PDB entry 9BE5 | electron microscopy, 3.30 A resolution | chains G and J of the 10 polymer chains in the assembly

== Chain G ==
Name: Histone H2A type 1-B/E
From: Homo sapiens
UniProtKB: P04908 (H2A1B_HUMAN); residues 14-118 here correspond to UniProt positions 15-119 (UniProt number = residue number + 1)
Amino-acid sequence (105 residues; row label = number of the first residue in the row):
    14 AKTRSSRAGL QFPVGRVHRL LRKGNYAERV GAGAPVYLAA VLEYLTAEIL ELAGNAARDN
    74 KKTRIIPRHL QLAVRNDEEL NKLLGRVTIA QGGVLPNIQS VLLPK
Construct notes: conflict Ala40 (Ser41 in P04908), Val87 (Ile88 in P04908), Ser113 (Ala114 in P04908)
Curated features (UniProtKB/Swiss-Prot):
  - modified residue: Lys36 (N6-(2-hydroxyisobutyryl)lysine), Lys74 (N6-(2-hydroxyisobutyryl)lysine), Lys75 (N6-(2-hydroxyisobutyryl)lysine), Lys95 (N6-(2-hydroxyisobutyryl)lysine), Gln104 (N5-methylglutamine), Lys118 (N6-(2-hydroxyisobutyryl)lysine)
  - cross-link: Lys15 (Glycyl lysine isopeptide (Lys-Gly) (interchain with G-Cter in ubiquitin))

== Chain J ==
Molecule: 145-nt DNA strand
Sequence (145 nucleotides; each row starts with the number of its first residue; numbers below 1 keep their minus sign (DA-72 is residue -72)):
   -72 ATCGATGTAT ATATCTGACA CGTGCCTGGA GACTAGGGAG TAATCCCCTT GGCGGTTAAA
   -12 ACGCGGGGGA CAGCGCGTAC GTGCGTTTAA GCGGTGCTAG AGCTGTCTAC GACCAATTGA
    48 GCGGCCTCGG CACCGGGATT CTGAT

== Interface between chain G and chain J ==
Contacting residue pairs - 10 pairs, chain G then chain J:
  Lys15(G) - DA-43(J)  phosphate contact
  Lys15(G) - DG-42(J)  phosphate contact
  Thr16(G) - DA-43(J)  phosphate contact
  Arg17(G) - DA-43(J)  salt bridge to the phosphate
  Arg20(G) - DG-42(J)  salt bridge to the phosphate
  Gly28(G) - DA-43(J)  phosphate contact
  Arg29(G) - DG-44(J)  phosphate contact
  Arg32(G) - DG-44(J)  salt bridge to the phosphate
  Arg42(G) - DG-35(J)  sugar contact
  Arg77(G) - DC-54(J)  sugar contact
Other interface residues (no listed pair), chain G (11 interface residues in all): Ala14, Glu41
Other interface residues (no listed pair), chain J (6 interface residues in all): DG-45

== Summary ==
Chain G and chain J form an interface of 11 and 6 residues respectively; the contacts include 3 salt bridges.
Polar pairs include Arg17(G)-DA-43(J), Arg20(G)-DG-42(J) and Arg32(G)-DG-44(J).
Here chain G is Histone H2A type 1-B/E (Homo sapiens) and chain J is a 145-nt DNA strand. Entry 9BE5 (Cryo-EM
structure of Human Nucleosome collected by EPU on Glacios at 3.3 Angstrom resolution) was determined by
electron microscopy.
